Entry 6UTR (X-ray diffraction, 2.41 A resolution); this record covers chains A and B of the 6 polymer chains in the assembly.

Chain A (and B):
Molecule: ATP-dependent sacrificial sulfur transferase LarE
Source organism: Lactobacillus plantarum
Notes: chain B of this document is another copy of the same molecule, construct and numbering; everything in this record applies to it too
UniProt: A0A0G9FES3 (A0A0G9FES3_LACPN); residues 1-276 here = UniProt positions 1-276
Sequence (286 residues; numbered 1 to 286; the number before each row is that of its first residue):
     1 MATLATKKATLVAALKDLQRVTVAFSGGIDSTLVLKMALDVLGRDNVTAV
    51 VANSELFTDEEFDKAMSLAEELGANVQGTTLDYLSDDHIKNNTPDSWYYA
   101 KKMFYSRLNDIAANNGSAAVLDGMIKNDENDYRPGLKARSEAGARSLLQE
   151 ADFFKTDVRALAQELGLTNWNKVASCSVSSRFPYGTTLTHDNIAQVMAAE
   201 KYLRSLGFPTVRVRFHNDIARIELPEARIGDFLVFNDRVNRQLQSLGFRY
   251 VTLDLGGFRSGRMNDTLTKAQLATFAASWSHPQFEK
Unresolved in the structure: 1, 128-137, 172-174, 277-286 (chain B: 1, 128-140, 260-286)
Sequence notes: expression tag (277-286)
Bound ions: Cu ion: Asp231 (shared with Asp231(B) of chain B; 1 residue of chain C)
From the paper describing this entry:
  - Cu ion coordination: Asp231
  - mutagenesis - D231R: unchanged catalytic activity

Chain A / chain B interface:
Residue-residue contacts - 9 pairs, chain A then chain B:
  Lys64(A) with Thr156(B)
  Thr168(A) with Gln163(B); Glu164(B)
  Asn169(A) with Ala160(B)
  Asp231(A) with Ala227(B); Asp231(B)
  Val234(A) with Glu226(B)
  Phe235(A) with Glu226(B)
  Arg238(A) with Glu226(B), salt bridge
Also at the interface, not in a pair above, chain A (8 interface residues in all): Glu70
Also at the interface, not in a pair above, chain B (8 interface residues in all): Thr3

In short:
The chain A/chain B interface involves 8 residues from each chain; the contacts include 1 salt bridge. Its one
salt-bridged contact is Arg238(A)-Glu226(B). From the paper: D231R of chain A leaves catalytic activity
unchanged; Cu ion coordination by Asp231(A).
Both chains are ATP-dependent sacrificial sulfur transferase LarE (Lactobacillus plantarum). Entry 6UTR (LarE,
a sulfur transferase involved in synthesis of the cofactor for lactate racemase in complex with ...) was
determined by X-ray diffraction together with 6UTP, 6UTQ and 6UTT from the same study.
